PDB entry 8FS4 | electron microscopy, 2.94 A resolution | chains C and G of the 11 polymer chains in the assembly

== Chain C ==
Protein: Replication factor C subunit 3
From: Saccharomyces cerevisiae
Reference sequence: P38629 (RFC3_YEAST); residue numbers follow UniProt; this construct covers 1-336
Amino-acid sequence (336 residues; row label = number of the first residue in the row):
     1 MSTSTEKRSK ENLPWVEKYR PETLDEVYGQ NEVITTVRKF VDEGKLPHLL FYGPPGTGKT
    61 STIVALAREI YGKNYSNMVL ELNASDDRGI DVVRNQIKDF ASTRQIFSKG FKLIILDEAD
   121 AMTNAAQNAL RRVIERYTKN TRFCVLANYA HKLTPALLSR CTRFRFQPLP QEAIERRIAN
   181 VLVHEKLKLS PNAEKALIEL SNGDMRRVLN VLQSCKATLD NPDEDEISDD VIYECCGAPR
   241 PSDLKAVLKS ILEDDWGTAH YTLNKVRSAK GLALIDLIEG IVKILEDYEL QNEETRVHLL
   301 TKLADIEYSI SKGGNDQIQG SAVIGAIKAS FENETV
Unresolved in the structure: 1-8
Swiss-Prot annotation at these positions:
  - binding site (ATP): Val16 to Tyr19, Arg20, Tyr28, Gly53 to Ser61, Asn148, Arg206
  - modified residue: Ser2 (N-acetylserine)

== Chain G ==
Protein: DNA damage checkpoint control protein RAD17
From: Saccharomyces cerevisiae
Reference sequence: A0A8H4BW58 (A0A8H4BW58_YEASX); residues 1-401 here = UniProt positions 1-401
Amino-acid sequence (401 residues; each row starts with the number of its first residue):
     1 MRINSELANK FSASTVHLEH ITTALSCLTP FGSKDDVLIF IDADGLSFVR ENNHVIKIQL
    61 LLSRELFMSY SYRNETEDHM KLCVKINHIL DSVSVMNRNS DDIVECTLSY DGHGSPFVLI
   121 FEDSFISERV EYSTYLIKDF DTNGLELDRE RISFEAIIKG EALHSALKDL KEIGCKECYV
   181 YAKTEANDEN VFALISKSQL GFSKIKLPSN RSILEKLQVF DGDSTTVIDG FAVIGFFDFT
   241 SFDKIRKSTK IASKVLFRMD VHGVLSVNIL SQTDDVIITD TTRPSNNRPG SIRQLQLPKD
   301 YPGIVIEVCM LEKESIDEAA QTEIELLMET NELGNRNSFK KSTIRKRYGT DKGNETSNDN
   361 LLQLNGKKIK LPSEEENNKN RESEDEENHC KYPTKDIPIF F
Unresolved in the structure: 1-8, 139-141, 273-301, 316-319, 331-401

== Interface between chain C and chain G ==
Residue-residue contacts (20):
  Ser76(C) with His54(G), hydrogen bond (backbone-side chain)
  Asp99(C) with Val55(G); Asp238(G)
  Phe100(C) with Asn53(G); His54(G)
  Ser102(C) with Lys313(G); Glu314(G), hydrogen bond (backbone-backbone)
  Thr103(C) with Val55(G); Leu311(G); Glu312(G); Glu314(G)
  Arg104(C) with Val261(G), hydrogen bond (side chain-backbone); His262(G), hydrogen bond (side chain-backbone); Gly263(G); Leu311(G); Glu312(G), salt bridge; Glu314(G)
  Ile106(C) with His262(G); Leu311(G), hydrophobic
  Asn140(C) with Glu314(G), hydrogen bond
Other interface residues (no listed pair), chain C (14 interface residues in all): Asn77, Val79, Gln96, Ala101, Gln105, Phe107
Other interface residues (no listed pair), chain G (15 interface residues in all): Glu51, Gly144, Leu145, Val264

== In short ==
The interface between chain C and chain G involves 14 residues on one side and 15 on the other; the contacts
include 5 hydrogen bonds and 1 salt bridge. Polar contacts include Arg104(C)-Glu312(G), Ser76(C)-His54(G) and
Arg104(C)-Val261(G).
Chain C is Replication factor C subunit 3 and chain G is DNA damage checkpoint control protein RAD17, both
from Saccharomyces cerevisiae; the structure, Structure of S. cerevisiae Rad24-RFC loading the 9-1-1 clamp
onto a 10-nt gapped DNA in step ..., was determined by electron microscopy, deposited together with 8FS3,
8FS5, 8FS6, 8FS7 and 8FS8.
